7WRH - chains A and D of the 4 polymer chains in the assembly; structure by electron microscopy, 2.66 A resolution.

# Chain A
Protein: Spike glycoprotein
From: Severe acute respiratory syndrome coronavirus 2
Reference sequence: P0DTC2 (SPIKE_SARS2); aligned to UniProt positions 15-1208 over residues 15-1208
Amino-acid sequence (1243 residues; each row starts with the number of its first residue; note: 9 numbers in that range are skipped by the numbering (no residue carries them; nothing is unmodelled there); a row labelled like 210A-210F holds insertion residues (210A, then the next letters in order); numbers below 1 keep their minus sign (Met-4 is residue -4)):
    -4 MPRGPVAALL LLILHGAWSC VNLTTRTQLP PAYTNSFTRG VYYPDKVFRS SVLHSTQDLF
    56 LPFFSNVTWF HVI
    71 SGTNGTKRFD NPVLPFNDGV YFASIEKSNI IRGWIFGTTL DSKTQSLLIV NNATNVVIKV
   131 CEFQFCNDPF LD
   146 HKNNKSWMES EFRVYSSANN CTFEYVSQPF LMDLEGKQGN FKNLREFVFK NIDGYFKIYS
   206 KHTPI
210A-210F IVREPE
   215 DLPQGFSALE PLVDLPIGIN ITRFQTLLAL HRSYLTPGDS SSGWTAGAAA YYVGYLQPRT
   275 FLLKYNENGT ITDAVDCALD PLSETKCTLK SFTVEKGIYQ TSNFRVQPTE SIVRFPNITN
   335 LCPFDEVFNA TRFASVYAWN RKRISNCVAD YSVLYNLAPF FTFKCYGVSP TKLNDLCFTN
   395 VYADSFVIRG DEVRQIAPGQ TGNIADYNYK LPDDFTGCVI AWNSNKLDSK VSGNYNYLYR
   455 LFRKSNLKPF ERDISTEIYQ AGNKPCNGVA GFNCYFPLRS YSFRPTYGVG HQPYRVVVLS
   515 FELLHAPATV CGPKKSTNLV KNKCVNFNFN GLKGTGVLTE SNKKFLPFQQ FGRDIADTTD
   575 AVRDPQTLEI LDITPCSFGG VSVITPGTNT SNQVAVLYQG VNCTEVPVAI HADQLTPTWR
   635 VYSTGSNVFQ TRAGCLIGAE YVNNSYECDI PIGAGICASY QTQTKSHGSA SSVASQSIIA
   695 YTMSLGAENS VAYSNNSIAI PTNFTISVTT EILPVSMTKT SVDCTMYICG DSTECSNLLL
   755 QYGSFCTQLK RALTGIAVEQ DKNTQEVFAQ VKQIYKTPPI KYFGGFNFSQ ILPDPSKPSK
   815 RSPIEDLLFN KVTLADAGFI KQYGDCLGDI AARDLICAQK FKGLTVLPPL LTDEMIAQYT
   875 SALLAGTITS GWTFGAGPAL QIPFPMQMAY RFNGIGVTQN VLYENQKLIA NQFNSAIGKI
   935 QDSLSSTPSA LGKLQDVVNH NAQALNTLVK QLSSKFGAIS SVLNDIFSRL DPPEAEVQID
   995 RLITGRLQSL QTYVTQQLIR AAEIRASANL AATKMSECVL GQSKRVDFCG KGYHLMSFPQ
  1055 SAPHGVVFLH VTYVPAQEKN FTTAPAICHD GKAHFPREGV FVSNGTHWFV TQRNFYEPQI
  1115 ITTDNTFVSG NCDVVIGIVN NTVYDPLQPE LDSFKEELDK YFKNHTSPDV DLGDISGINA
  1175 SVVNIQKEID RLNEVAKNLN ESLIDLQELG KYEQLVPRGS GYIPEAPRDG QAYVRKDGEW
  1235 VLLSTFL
Disordered / not traced: -4 to 14, 71-76, 146-152, 177-184, 210A-210F, 248-256, 677-689, 828-847, 1148-1241
Cystine bridges: Cys15-Cys136, Cys131-Cys166, Cys291-Cys301, Cys379-Cys432, Cys391-Cys525, Cys538-Cys590, Cys617-Cys649, Cys662-Cys671, Cys738-Cys760, Cys743-Cys749, Cys1032-Cys1043, Cys1082-Cys1126
Covalent attachments: N-acetylglucosamine (NAG) linked to Asn17, Asn61, Asn122, Asn165, Asn234, Asn282, Asn331, Asn343, Asn616, Asn709, Asn717, Asn801, Asn1074, Asn1098, Asn1134
Construct notes: initiating methionine (-4); expression tag (-3 to 14, 1209-1241); variant Val67 (Ala in P0DTC2), Ile95 (Thr in P0DTC2), Asp142 (Tyr145 in P0DTC2), Ile210A (Leu212 in P0DTC2), Asp339 (Gly in P0DTC2), Leu371 (Ser in P0DTC2), Pro373 (Ser in P0DTC2), Phe375 (Ser in P0DTC2), Asn417 (Lys in P0DTC2), Lys440 (Asn in P0DTC2), Ser446 (Gly in P0DTC2), Asn477 (Ser in P0DTC2), Lys478 (Thr in P0DTC2), Ala484 (Glu in P0DTC2), Arg493 (Gln in P0DTC2), Ser496 (Gly in P0DTC2), Arg498 (Gln in P0DTC2), Tyr501 (Asn in P0DTC2), His505 (Tyr in P0DTC2), Lys547 (Thr in P0DTC2), Gly614 (Asp in P0DTC2), Tyr655 (His in P0DTC2), Lys679 (Asn in P0DTC2), His681 (Pro in P0DTC2), Gly682 (Arg in P0DTC2), Ser683 (Arg in P0DTC2), Ser685 (Arg in P0DTC2), Lys764 (Asn in P0DTC2), Tyr796 (Asp in P0DTC2), Lys856 (Asn in P0DTC2), His954 (Gln in P0DTC2), Lys969 (Asn in P0DTC2), Phe981 (Leu in P0DTC2), Pro986 (Lys in P0DTC2), Pro987 (Val in P0DTC2); insertion (210D-210F); engineered mutation Pro817 (Phe in P0DTC2), Pro892 (Ala in P0DTC2), Pro899 (Ala in P0DTC2), Pro942 (Ala in P0DTC2)
Swiss-Prot annotation at these positions:
  - region: Asn280 to Cys301 (Putative superantigen), Arg403 to Asp405 (Integrin-binding motif), Asn448 to Phe456 (Immunodominant HLA epitope recognized by the CD8+), Ser816 to Tyr837 (Fusion peptide 1), Lys835 to Phe855 (Fusion peptide 2), Asp1163 to Glu1202 (Heptad repeat 2)
  - site: Arg815, Ser816 (Cleavage)
  - glycosylation: Asn17 (N-linked (GlcNAc...) (complex) asparagine), Asn61 (N-linked (GlcNAc...) (hybrid) asparagine), Asn74 (N-linked (GlcNAc...) (complex) asparagine), Asn122 (N-linked (GlcNAc...) (hybrid) asparagine), Asn149 (N-linked (GlcNAc...) (complex) asparagine), Asn165 (N-linked (GlcNAc...) (complex) asparagine), Asn234 (N-linked (GlcNAc...) (high mannose) asparagine), Asn282 (N-linked (GlcNAc...) (complex) asparagine), Thr323 (O-linked (GalNAc) threonine), Ser325 (O-linked (HexNAc...) serine), Asn331 (N-linked (GlcNAc...) (complex) asparagine), Asn343 (N-linked (GlcNAc...) (complex) asparagine), Asn603 (N-linked (GlcNAc...) (hybrid) asparagine), Asn616 (N-linked (GlcNAc...) (complex) asparagine), Asn657 (N-linked (GlcNAc...) (complex) asparagine), Thr676 (O-linked (GlcNAc...) threonine), Thr678 (O-linked (GlcNAc...) threonine), Asn709 (N-linked (GlcNAc...) (high mannose) asparagine), Asn717 (N-linked (GlcNAc...) (hybrid) asparagine), Asn801 (N-linked (GlcNAc...) (hybrid) asparagine) and 6 more in UniProt

# Chain D
Protein: Processed angiotensin-converting enzyme 2
From: Homo sapiens
Reference sequence: Q8R0I0 (ACE2_MOUSE); numbering as in UniProt (aligned over 18-615)
Amino-acid sequence (598 residues; row label = number of the first residue in the row):
    18 QSLTEENAKT FLNNFNQEAE DLSYQSSLAS WNYNTNITEE NAQKMSEAAA KWSAFYEEQS
    78 KTAQSFSLQE IQTPIIKRQL QALQQSGSSA LSADKNKQLN TILNTMSTIY STGKVCNPKN
   138 PQECLLLEPG LDEIMATSTD YNSRLWAWEG WRAEVGKQLR PLYEEYVVLK NEMARANNYN
   198 DYGDYWRGDY EAEGADGYNY NRNQLIEDVE RTFAEIKPLY EHLHAYVRRK LMDTYPSYIS
   258 PTGCLPAHLL GDMWGRFWTN LYPLTVPFAQ KPNIDVTDAM MNQGWDAERI FQEAEKFFVS
   318 VGLPHMTQGF WANSMLTEPA DGRKVVCHPT AWDLGHGDFR IKMCTKVTMD NFLTAHHEMG
   378 HIQYDMAYAR QPFLLRNGAN EGFHEAVGEI MSLSAATPKH LKSIGLLPSD FQEDSETEIN
   438 FLLKQALTIV GTLPFTYMLE KWRWMVFRGE IPKEQWMKKW WEMKREIVGV VEPLPHDETY
   498 CDPASLFHVS NDYSFIRYYT RTIYQFQFQE ALCQAAKYNG SLHKCDISNS TEAGQKLLKM
   558 LSLGNSEPWT KALENVVGAR NMDVKPLLNY FQPLFDWLKE QNRNSFVGWN TEWSPYAD
Disordered / not traced: 18, 614-615
Cystine bridges: Cys530-Cys542
Bound ions: Zn2+: His374, His378, Glu402
Swiss-Prot annotation at these positions:
  - active site: Glu375 (Proton acceptor), His505 (Proton donor)
  - binding site (chloride): Arg169, Trp477, Lys481
  - binding site (substrate): Arg273, His345, Pro346, Tyr515
  - binding site (Zn(2+)): His374, His378, Glu402
  - glycosylation (N-linked (GlcNAc...) asparagine): Asn53, Asn536, Asn546

# How chain A and chain D interact
Pairs across the interface - 24 pairs, chain A then chain D:
  Tyr449(A) - Asp38(D)
  Tyr449(A) - Gln42(D)
  Tyr453(A) - Gln34(D)
  Leu455(A) - Gln34(D)
  Phe456(A) - Thr27(D)
  Phe486(A) - Ser82(D)
  Asn487(A) - Asn24(D)  hydrogen bond
  Tyr489(A) - Phe28(D)
  Tyr489(A) - Asn31(D)
  Arg493(A) - Asn31(D)  hydrogen bond
  Arg493(A) - Gln34(D)  hydrogen bond
  Ser496(A) - Asp38(D)  hydrogen bond
  Arg498(A) - Asp38(D)  salt bridge
  Arg498(A) - Tyr41(D)
  Arg498(A) - Gln42(D)
  Thr500(A) - Tyr41(D)  hydrogen bond
  Thr500(A) - Asp355(D)
  Tyr501(A) - Tyr41(D)
  Tyr501(A) - His353(D)  hydrogen bond
  Tyr501(A) - Asp355(D)
  Gly502(A) - His353(D)
  Gly502(A) - Gly354(D)
  Gly502(A) - Asp355(D)  hydrogen bond (backbone-side chain)
  His505(A) - His353(D)
Other interface residues (no listed pair), chain A (17 interface residues in all): Tyr473, Ala475, Tyr495
Other interface residues (no listed pair), chain D (17 interface residues in all): Ser19, Asn30, Glu35, Thr79, Arg357

# Summary
The chain A/chain D interface involves 17 residues from each chain; the contacts include 7 hydrogen bonds and
1 salt bridge. Among the polar pairs are Arg498(A)-Asp38(D), Asn487(A)-Asn24(D) and Arg493(A)-Asn31(D).
N-acetylglucosamine is covalently linked to Asn17(A), Asn61(A), Asn122(A), Asn165(A), Asn234(A) and Asn282(A)
and 9 more.
Chain A is Spike glycoprotein (Severe acute respiratory syndrome coronavirus 2) and chain D is Processed
angiotensin-converting enzyme 2 (Homo sapiens); the structure, Cryo-EM structure of SARS-CoV-2 Omicron BA.1
spike protein in complex with mouse ACE2, was determined by electron microscopy, deposited together with 7WRI
and 7WSK.
